6WG7 - chains A and H of the 8 polymer chains in the assembly; structure by electron microscopy, 8.30 A resolution (very low resolution: no residue pairs are listed; an interface is given only as per-side residue counts).

# Chain A
Molecule: 35-nt DNA strand
Sequence (35 nucleotides; row label = number of the first residue in the row):
     1 TTGATCTGGTATAACAGGTATAAAGGTATATCGTT

# Chain H
Name: HTH-type transcriptional repressor NanR
From: Escherichia coli
UniProt: J7QHT8 (J7QHT8_ECOLX); numbering as in UniProt (aligned over 1-263)
Chain sequence (263 residues; each row starts with the number of its first residue):
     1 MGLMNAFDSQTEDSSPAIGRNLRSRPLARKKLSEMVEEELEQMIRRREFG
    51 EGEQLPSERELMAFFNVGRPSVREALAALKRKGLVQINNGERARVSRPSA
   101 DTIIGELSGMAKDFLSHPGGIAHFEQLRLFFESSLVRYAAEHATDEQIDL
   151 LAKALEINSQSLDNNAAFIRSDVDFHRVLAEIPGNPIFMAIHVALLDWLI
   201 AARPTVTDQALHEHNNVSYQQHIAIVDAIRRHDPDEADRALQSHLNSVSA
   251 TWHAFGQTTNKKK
Not modelled in the structure: 1-29, 249-263

# Chain A / chain H interface
At this resolution (8 A) residue pairs are not listed: 8 residues of chain A and 9 of chain H lie at the interface.

# Summary
Chain A and chain H form an interface of 8 and 9 residues respectively.
Chain A is a 35-nt DNA strand and chain H is HTH-type transcriptional repressor NanR (Escherichia coli); the
structure, Coordinates of NanR dimer fitted in Hexameric NanR-DNA hetero-complex cryo-EM map, was determined
by electron microscopy, deposited together with 6WFQ.
